1P4I - chains L and H; structure by X-ray diffraction, 2.80 A resolution.

Chain L:
Protein: Antibody variable light chain
Organism: Mus musculus
Notes: engineered mutation(s): N36S
UniProt: P01723 (LV1A_MOUSE); the author numbering skips numbers that UniProt does not, so the offset changes along the chain: 2-7 = UniProt 22-27; 9-27 = UniProt 28-46; 29-33 = UniProt 47-51; 38-58 = UniProt 52-72; 2 more segments
Chain sequence (135 residues; numbered -4 to 169; 39 numbers in that range are skipped by the numbering (no residue carries them; nothing is unmodelled there); the number before each row is that of its first residue; numbers below 1 keep their minus sign (Met-4 is residue -4)):
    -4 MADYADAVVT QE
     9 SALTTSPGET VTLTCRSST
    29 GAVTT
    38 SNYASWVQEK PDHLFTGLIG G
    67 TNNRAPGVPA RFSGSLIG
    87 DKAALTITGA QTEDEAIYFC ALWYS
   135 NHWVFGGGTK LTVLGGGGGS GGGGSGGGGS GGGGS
Disordered / not traced: -4 to -1, 149-169
Cystine bridges: Cys23-Cys106

Chain H:
Protein: antibody variable heavy chain
Organism: Mus musculus
UniProt: P01820 (HV44_MOUSE); the author numbering skips numbers that UniProt does not, so the offset changes along the chain: 2-7 = UniProt 21-26; 9-27 = UniProt 27-45; 29-33 = UniProt 46-50; 39-60 = UniProt 51-72; 1 more segments
Chain sequence (124 residues; each row starts with the number of its first residue; note: 36 numbers in that range are skipped by the numbering (no residue carries them; nothing is unmodelled there)):
     1 DVQLQES
     9 GPGLVAPSQS LSITCTVSG
    29 FSLTD
    39 YGVNWVRQSP GKGLEWLGVI WG
    65 DGITDYNSAL KSRLSVTKDN SKSQVFLKMN SLQSGDSARY YCVTGL
   136 FDYWGQGTTL TVSSASGADH HHHHH
Disordered / not traced: 149-160
Differences from the reference sequence: expression tag (155-160)
Cystine bridges: Cys23-Cys106

Interface between chain L and chain H:
Pairs across the interface (25; chain L residue first):
  Ser42(L) - Leu110(H)
  Ser42(L) - Phe136(H)
  Val44(L) - Phe136(H)
  Val44(L) - Trp139(H)
  Glu46(L) - Gln46(H)  hydrogen bond
  His50(L) - Gln46(H)
  His50(L) - Arg103(H)  hydrogen bond
  His50(L) - Tyr105(H)
  Phe52(L) - Leu52(H)  hydrophobic
  Phe52(L) - Tyr105(H)
  Phe52(L) - Trp139(H)  hydrophobic
  Gly54(L) - Phe136(H)
  Gly54(L) - Asp137(H)  hydrogen bond (backbone-backbone)
  Pro72(L) - Tyr138(H)
  Ile103(L) - Lys50(H)
  Ala107(L) - Phe136(H)  hydrophobic
  Asn135(L) - Trp54(H)
  Asn135(L) - Asp69(H)
  His136(L) - Trp54(H)
  Trp137(L) - Asn42(H)
  Trp137(L) - Trp54(H)
  Trp137(L) - Leu110(H)  hydrophobic
  Trp137(L) - Phe136(H)  hydrophobic
  Phe139(L) - Leu52(H)
  Phe139(L) - Phe136(H)  hydrophobic
Other interface residues (no listed pair), chain L (20 interface residues in all): Tyr40, Leu51, Gly57, Gly58, Ala71, Phe105, Trp109
Other interface residues (no listed pair), chain H (17 interface residues in all): Val44, Glu53, Trp59, Gln141

Summary:
20 residues of chain L and 17 residues of chain H are in contact, with 3 hydrogen bonds. Among the polar pairs
are Glu46(L)-Gln46(H), His50(L)-Arg103(H) and Gly54(L)-Asp137(H).
Chain L is Antibody variable light chain and chain H is antibody variable heavy chain, both from Mus musculus;
the structure, Crystal Structure of scFv against peptide GCN4, was determined by X-ray diffraction together
with 1P4B from the same study.
